PDB entry 3B3Q | X-ray diffraction, 2.40 A resolution | chains A and B of the 4 polymer chains in the assembly

== Chain A (and B) ==
Molecule: Nlgn1 protein
Source organism: Mus musculus
Notes: fragment: cholinesterase-like domain; chain B of this document is another copy of the same molecule, construct and numbering; everything in this record applies to it too
Reference sequence: Q4KMN5 (Q4KMN5_MOUSE); the author numbering skips numbers that UniProt does not, so the offset changes along the chain: 46-164 = UniProt 46-164; 185-297 = UniProt 165-277; 307-635 = UniProt 278-606
Sequence (577 residues; each row starts with the number of its first residue; note: 29 numbers in that range are skipped by the numbering (no residue carries them; nothing is unmodelled there)):
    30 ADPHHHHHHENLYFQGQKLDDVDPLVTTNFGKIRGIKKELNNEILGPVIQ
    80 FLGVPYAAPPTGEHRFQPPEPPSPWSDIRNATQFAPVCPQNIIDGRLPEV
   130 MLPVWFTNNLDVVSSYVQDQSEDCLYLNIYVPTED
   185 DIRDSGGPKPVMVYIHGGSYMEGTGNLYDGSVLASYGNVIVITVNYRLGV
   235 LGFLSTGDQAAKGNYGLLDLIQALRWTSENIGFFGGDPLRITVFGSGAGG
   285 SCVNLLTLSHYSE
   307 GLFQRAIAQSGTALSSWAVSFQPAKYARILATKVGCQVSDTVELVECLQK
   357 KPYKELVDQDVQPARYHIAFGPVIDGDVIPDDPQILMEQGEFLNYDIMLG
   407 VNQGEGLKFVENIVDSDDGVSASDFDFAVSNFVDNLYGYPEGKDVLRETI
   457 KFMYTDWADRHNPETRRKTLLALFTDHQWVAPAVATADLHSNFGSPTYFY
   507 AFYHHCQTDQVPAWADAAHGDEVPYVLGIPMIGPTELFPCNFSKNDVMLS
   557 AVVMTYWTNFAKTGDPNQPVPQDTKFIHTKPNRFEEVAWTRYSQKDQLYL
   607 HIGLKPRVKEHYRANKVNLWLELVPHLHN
Disordered / not traced: 30-51, 185-189, 446-449, 580-589
Differences from the reference sequence: expression tag (30-45); engineered mutation Gln-343 (Asn314 in Q4KMN5)
Cystine bridges: Cys-117/Cys-153, Cys-342/Cys-353, Cys-512/Cys-546
Covalently attached groups: N-acetylglucosamine (NAG) linked to Asn-109, Asn-547
Reported in the primary citation:
  - Ca2+ coordination through a water molecule: Gln-395, Glu-397
  - self-association interface (contacts with another copy of this molecule); pairs are residue here / residue on that copy: Phe-458/Met-459, Met-459/Met-459, Leu-625/Phe-458, Leu-629/Phe-458, Asp-450, Ala-620
  - contacts within the chain: Phe-458/Trp-463
  - specificity-determining residues: Tyr-295, Gly-500 (proposed by the authors, not directly observed)
  - post-translational modification sites: Asn-109, Asn-547

== Interface between chain A and chain B ==
Contacting residue pairs - 24 pairs, chain A then chain B:
  Val-451(A) / His-632(B)
  Glu-454(A) / Leu-629(B)
  Glu-454(A) / His-632(B)
  Thr-455(A) / Leu-629(B)
  Phe-458(A) / Met-459(B)  hydrophobic
  Phe-458(A) / Asn-621(B)
  Phe-458(A) / Leu-625(B)
  Phe-458(A) / Leu-629(B)  hydrophobic
  Met-459(A) / Phe-458(B)  hydrophobic
  Met-459(A) / Met-459(B)  hydrophobic
  Trp-463(A) / Ala-620(B)
  Trp-463(A) / Asn-621(B)
  Ala-464(A) / His-617(B)
  Glu-616(A) / Ala-464(B)
  His-617(A) / Ala-464(B)
  Ala-620(A) / Trp-463(B)
  Asn-621(A) / Phe-458(B)
  Asn-621(A) / Trp-463(B)
  Leu-625(A) / Phe-458(B)
  Glu-628(A) / Phe-458(B)
  Glu-628(A) / Trp-463(B)
  Leu-629(A) / Glu-454(B)
  Leu-629(A) / Phe-458(B)  hydrophobic
  His-632(A) / Glu-454(B)  salt bridge
Also at the interface, not in a pair above, chain A (18 interface residues in all): Thr-461, Asn-624, Leu-633
Also at the interface, not in a pair above, chain B (18 interface residues in all): Val-451, Thr-455, Thr-461, Glu-616, Asn-624, Glu-628, Leu-633

== Overview ==
Chain A and chain B each contribute 18 residues to their interface, with 1 salt bridge. The salt-bridged pair
is His-632(A)/Glu-454(B). N-acetylglucosamine is covalently linked to Asn-109(A) and Asn-547(A). From the
paper: water-mediated Ca2+ coordination by Gln-395(A) and Glu-397(A); specificity determinants Tyr-295(A) and
Gly-500(A).
Both chains are Nlgn1 protein (Mus musculus). Entry 3B3Q (Crystal structure of a synaptic adhesion complex)
was determined by X-ray diffraction.
